7DB6 - chains B and D of the 5 polymer chains in the assembly; structure by electron microscopy, 3.30 A resolution.

# Chain B
Molecule: Guanine nucleotide-binding protein G(I)/G(S)/G(T) subunit beta-1
Source organism: Rattus rattus
Amino-acid sequence (344 residues; each row starts with the number of its first residue; numbers below 1 keep their minus sign (Gly-3 is residue -3)):
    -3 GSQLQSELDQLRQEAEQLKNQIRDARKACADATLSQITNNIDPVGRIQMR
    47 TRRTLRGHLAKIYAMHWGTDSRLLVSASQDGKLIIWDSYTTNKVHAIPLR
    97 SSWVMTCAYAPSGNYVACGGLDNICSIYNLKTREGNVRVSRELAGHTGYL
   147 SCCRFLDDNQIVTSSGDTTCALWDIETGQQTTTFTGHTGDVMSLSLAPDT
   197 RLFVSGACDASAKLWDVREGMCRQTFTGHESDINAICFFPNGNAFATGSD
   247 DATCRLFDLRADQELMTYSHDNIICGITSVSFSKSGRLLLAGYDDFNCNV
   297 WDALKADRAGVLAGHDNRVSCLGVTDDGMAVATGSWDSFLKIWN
Unresolved in the structure: -3 to 4
Disulfide bonds: Cys103-Cys114

# Chain D
Molecule: Melatonin receptor type 1A
Source organism: Homo sapiens
Reference sequence: P48039 (MTR1A_HUMAN); residues 1-340 here = UniProt positions 1-340
Amino-acid sequence (372 residues; row label = number of the first residue in the row; numbers below 1 keep their minus sign (Met-25 is residue -25)):
   -25 MKTIIALSYIFCLVFADYKDDDDKEFMQGNGSALPNASQPVLRGDGARPS
    25 WLASALACVLIFTIVVDILGNLLVILSVYRNKKLRNAGNIFVVSLAVADL
    75 VVAIYPYPLVLMSIFNNGWNLGYLHCQVSGFLMGLSVIGSIFNITGIAIN
   125 RYCYICHSLKYDKLYSSKNSLCYVLLIWLLTLAAVLPNLRAGTLQYDPRI
   175 YSCTFAQSVSSAYTIAVVVFHFLVPMIIVIFCYLRIWILVLQVRQRVKPD
   225 RKPKLKPQDFRNFVTMFVVFVLFAICWAPLNFIGLAVASDPASMVPRIPE
   275 WLFVASYYMAYFNSCLNAIIYGLLNQNFRKEYRRIIVSLCTARVFFVDSS
   325 NDVADRVKWKPSPLMTENLYFQ
Unresolved in the structure: -25 to 21, 222-230, 307-346
Sequence notes: initiating methionine (-25); expression tag (-24 to 0, 341-346)
Disulfide bonds: Cys100-Cys177
Ligand contacts: Ramelteon (JEV; N-{2-[(8S)-1,6,7,8-tetrahydro-2H-indeno[5,4-b]furan-8-yl]ethyl}propanamide): Gly104, Met107, Gly108, Val111, Ile112, Val159, Leu163, Leu168, Phe179, Gln181, Thr188, Val191, Val192, Phe196, Trp251, Leu254, Asn255, Gly258, Tyr281

# How chain B and chain D interact
Pairs across the interface (7):
  Thr50(B) - Arg54(D)
  Arg52(B) - Lys56(D)
  Leu55(B) - Lys56(D)
  Asp312(B) - Asn55(D)  hydrogen bond
  Asp312(B) - Lys57(D)  salt bridge
  Asp333(B) - Lys57(D)
  Phe335(B) - Asn55(D)
Other interface residues (no listed pair), chain B (7 interface residues in all): Lys337

# Summary
The interface between chain B and chain D involves 7 residues on one side and 4 on the other, with 1 hydrogen
bond and 1 salt bridge. Polar pairs include Asp312(B)-Lys57(D) and Asp312(B)-Asn55(D). Chain D binds
Ramelteon.
Here chain B is Guanine nucleotide-binding protein G(I)/G(S)/G(T) subunit beta-1 (Rattus rattus) and chain D
is Melatonin receptor type 1A (Homo sapiens). Entry 7DB6 (human melatonin receptor MT1 - Gi1 complex) was
determined by electron microscopy.
